PDB entry 6X45 | X-ray diffraction, 2.20 A resolution | chains D and B of the 6 polymer chains in the assembly

== Chain D ==
Name: Spike protein S2'
Reference sequence: P0DTC2 (SPIKE_SARS2); residues 1168-1203 here = UniProt positions 1168-1203
Sequence (38 residues; numbered 1167 to 1204; the number before each row is that of its first residue):
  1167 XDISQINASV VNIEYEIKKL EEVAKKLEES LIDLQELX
Not modelled in the structure: 1167
Modified / non-standard residues: ACE (acetyl group) at position 1167; NH2 (amino group) at position 1204
Differences from the reference sequence: acetylation (1167); engineered mutation Q1171 (Gly in P0DTC2), E1180 (Gln in P0DTC2), Y1181 (Lys in P0DTC2), K1184 (Asp in P0DTC2), K1185 (Arg in P0DTC2), E1187 (Asn in P0DTC2), K1192 (Asn in P0DTC2), E1194 (Asn in P0DTC2); amidation (1204)
Swiss-Prot annotation at these positions:
  - glycosylation: N1173 (N-linked (GlcNAc...) (complex) asparagine)
  - natural variant: V1176 (V1176F: In strain: Gamma/P.1, Theta/P.3 and 1 more)

== Chain B ==
Name: Spike protein S2'
Reference sequence: P0DTC2 (SPIKE_SARS2); numbering as in UniProt (aligned over 912-966)
Sequence (57 residues; each row starts with the number of its first residue):
   911 XTQNVLYENQ KLIANQFNSA IGKIQDSLSS TASALGKLQD VVNQNAQALN TLVKQLX
Not modelled in the structure: 911-913, 967
Modified / non-standard residues: ACE (acetyl group) at position 911; NH2 (amino group) at position 967
Differences from the reference sequence: acetylation (911); amidation (967)
Swiss-Prot annotation at these positions:
  - natural variant: D950 (D950N: In strain: Delta/B.1.617.2, Mu/B.1.621), Q954 (Q954H: In strain: Omicron/BA.1, Omicron/BA.2 and 7 more)

== How chain D and chain B interact ==
Contacting residue pairs (38):
  I1169(D) with L962(B), hydrophobic
  I1172(D) with A958(B), hydrophobic; L962(B), hydrophobic
  A1174(D) with N955(B)
  S1175(D) with V951(B); Q954(B), hydrogen bond; N955(B), hydrogen bond (backbone-side chain)
  V1176(D) with V951(B)
  V1177(D) with K947(B); L948(B), hydrophobic; V951(B), hydrophobic
  N1178(D) with K947(B)
  I1179(D) with K947(B); L948(B), hydrophobic
  E1182(D) with S940(B); S943(B), hydrogen bond; A944(B); K947(B), salt bridge
  K1185(D) with S940(B)
  L1186(D) with S937(B); T941(B)
  V1189(D) with K933(B)
  K1192(D) with K933(B), hydrogen bond (backbone-side chain)
  L1193(D) with K933(B)
  E1195(D) with Q926(B), hydrogen bond (backbone-side chain)
  S1196(D) with Q926(B), hydrogen bond (backbone-side chain); S929(B), hydrogen bond; A930(B), hydrogen bond (side chain-backbone); K933(B)
  L1197(D) with Q926(B), hydrogen bond (backbone-side chain)
  I1198(D) with I923(B), hydrophobic; Q926(B)
  D1199(D) with L922(B)
  L1200(D) with N919(B); I923(B), hydrophobic
  Q1201(D) with V915(B); N919(B), hydrogen bond (backbone-side chain)
  L1203(D) with V915(B), hydrophobic
Other interface residues (no listed pair), chain D (25 interface residues in all): D1168, N1173, E1202
Other interface residues (no listed pair), chain B (24 interface residues in all): E918, I934, T961, Q965

== Summary ==
25 residues of chain D and 24 residues of chain B are in contact, with 10 hydrogen bonds and 1 salt bridge.
Polar pairs include E1182(D)-K947(B), S1175(D)-Q954(B) and S1175(D)-N955(B).
Chain D is Spike protein S2' and chain B is Spike protein S2'; the structure, SARS-CoV2 spike glycoprotein
N-terminal heptad repeat domain + SARS-CoV2(QEYKKEKE), was determined by X-ray diffraction.
